1GU0 - chains A and C of the 12 polymer chains in the assembly; structure by X-ray diffraction, 2.00 A resolution.

== Chain A (and C) ==
Protein: 3-dehydroquinate dehydratase
Organism: Streptomyces coelicolor
Notes: EC 4.2.1.10; chain C of this document is another copy of the same molecule, construct and numbering; everything in this record applies to it too
Reference sequence: P15474 (AROQ_STRCO); residues 1-156 here = UniProt positions 1-156
Amino-acid sequence (156 residues; numbered 1 to 156; the number before each row is that of its first residue):
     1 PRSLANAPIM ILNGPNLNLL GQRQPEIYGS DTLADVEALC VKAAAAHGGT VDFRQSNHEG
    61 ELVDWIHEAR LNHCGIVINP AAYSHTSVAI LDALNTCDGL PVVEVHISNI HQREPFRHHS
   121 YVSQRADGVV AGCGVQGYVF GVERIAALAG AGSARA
Disordered / not traced: 1, 151-156
Reported in the primary citation:
  - catalytic residues: Arg113 (proposed by the authors, not directly observed)

== How chain A and chain C interact ==
Pairs across the interface - 35 pairs, chain A then chain C:
  Glu59(A) - Glu59(C)
  Glu59(A) - Tyr83(C)
  Gly60(A) - Asn57(C)
  Gly60(A) - His58(C)
  Glu61(A) - His58(C)
  Val63(A) - Asn16(C)
  Val63(A) - Asn57(C)
  Asp64(A) - Asn57(C)  hydrogen bond
  Asp64(A) - His58(C)  salt bridge
  His67(A) - Asn16(C)  hydrogen bond
  His67(A) - Asn18(C)  hydrogen bond
  His67(A) - Leu19(C)
  His67(A) - Asn57(C)
  Arg70(A) - Leu19(C)
  Arg70(A) - Gln22(C)  hydrogen bond (side chain-backbone)
  Thr86(A) - Thr86(C)
  Val88(A) - Ala82(C)  hydrophobic
  Val88(A) - Thr86(C)
  Val88(A) - Phe116(C)  hydrophobic
  Ala89(A) - Pro15(C)  hydrophobic
  Ala89(A) - Asn16(C)  hydrogen bond (backbone-side chain)
  Ala89(A) - Ala82(C)  hydrophobic
  Ala89(A) - Tyr83(C)  hydrophobic
  Leu91(A) - Phe116(C)  hydrophobic
  Asp92(A) - Asn16(C)
  Asp92(A) - Ala82(C)
  Asp92(A) - Arg117(C)  salt bridge
  Ala93(A) - Asn16(C)
  Asn95(A) - Arg23(C)  hydrogen bond (backbone-side chain)
  Thr96(A) - Leu19(C)
  Thr96(A) - Arg23(C)
  Asp98(A) - Arg23(C)  salt bridge
  Tyr121(A) - Phe116(C)  hydrophobic
  Gln124(A) - Glu114(C)
  Gln124(A) - Phe116(C)
Other interface residues (no listed pair), chain C (16 interface residues in all): His85

== In short ==
18 residues of chain A and 16 residues of chain C are in contact, with 6 hydrogen bonds and 3 salt bridges.
Among the polar pairs are Asp64(A)-His58(C), Asp92(A)-Arg117(C) and Asp98(A)-Arg23(C). From the paper: the
catalytic residue Arg113(A).
Chain A and chain C are both 3-dehydroquinate dehydratase (Streptomyces coelicolor); the structure, Crystal
structure of type II dehydroquinase from streptomyces coelicolor, was determined by X-ray diffraction together
with 1GTZ, 1GU1 and 1D0I from the same study.
